9NP6 - chains A and B of the 3 polymer chains in the assembly; structure by electron microscopy, 3.40 A resolution.

Chain A:
Molecule: DNA 3'-5' helicase
Source organism: Mycolicibacterium smegmatis MC2 155
Notes: EC 5.6.2.4
UniProt: A0QTR9 (A0QTR9_MYCS2); residues 1-1045 here = UniProt positions 1-1045
Amino-acid sequence (1046 residues; each row starts with the number of its first residue; numbering starts at 0):
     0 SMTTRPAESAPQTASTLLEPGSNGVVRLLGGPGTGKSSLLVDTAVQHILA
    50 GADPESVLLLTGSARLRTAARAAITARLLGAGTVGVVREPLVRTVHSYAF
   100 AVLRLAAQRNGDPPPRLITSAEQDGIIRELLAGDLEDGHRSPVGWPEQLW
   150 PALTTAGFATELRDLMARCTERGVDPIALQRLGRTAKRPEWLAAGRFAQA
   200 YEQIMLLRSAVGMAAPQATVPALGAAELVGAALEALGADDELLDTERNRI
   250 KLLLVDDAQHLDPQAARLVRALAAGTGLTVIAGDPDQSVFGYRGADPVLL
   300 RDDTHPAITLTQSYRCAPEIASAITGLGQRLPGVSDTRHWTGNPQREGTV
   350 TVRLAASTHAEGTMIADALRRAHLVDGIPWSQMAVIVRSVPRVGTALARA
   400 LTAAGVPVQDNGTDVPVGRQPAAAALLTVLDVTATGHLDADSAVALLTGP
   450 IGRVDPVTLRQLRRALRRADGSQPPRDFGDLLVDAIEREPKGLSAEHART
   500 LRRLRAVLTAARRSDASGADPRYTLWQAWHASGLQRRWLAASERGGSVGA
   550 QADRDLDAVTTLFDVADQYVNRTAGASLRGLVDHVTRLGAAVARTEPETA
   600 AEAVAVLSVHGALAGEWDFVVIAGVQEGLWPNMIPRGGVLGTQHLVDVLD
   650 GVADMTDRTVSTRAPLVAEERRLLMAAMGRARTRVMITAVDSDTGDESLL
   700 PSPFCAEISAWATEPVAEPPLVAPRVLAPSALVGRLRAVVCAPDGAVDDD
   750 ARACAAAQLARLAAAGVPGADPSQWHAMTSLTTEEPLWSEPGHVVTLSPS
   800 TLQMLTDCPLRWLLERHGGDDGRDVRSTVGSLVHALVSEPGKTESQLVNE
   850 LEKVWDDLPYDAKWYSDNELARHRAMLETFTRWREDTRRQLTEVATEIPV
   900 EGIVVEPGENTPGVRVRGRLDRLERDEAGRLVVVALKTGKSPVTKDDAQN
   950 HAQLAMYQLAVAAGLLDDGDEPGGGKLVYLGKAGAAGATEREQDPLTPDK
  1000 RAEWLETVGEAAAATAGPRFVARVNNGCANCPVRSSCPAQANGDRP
Disordered / not traced: 0-15, 48-57, 78-89, 108-118, 138-142, 183-186, 204-221, 288-296, 332-336, 410-412, 570-576, 585-601, 649-664, 691-697, 713-716, 743-748, 906-910, 982-984, 1040-1045
Differences from the reference sequence: expression tag (0); conflict A934 (Asp in A0QTR9)
Bound ions: 4Fe-4S cluster Fe: C807, C1027, C1030, C1036
Ligand contacts:
  - AMP-PNP (ANP; phosphoaminophosphonic acid-adenylate ester): P31, G32, T33, G34, K35, S36, S37, Y313, L612, R679
  - 4Fe-4S cluster (SF4): C807, L809, R810, A1021, R1022, V1023, N1024, C1027, C1030, V1032, R1033, C1036, Q1039

Chain B:
Molecule: DNA 3'-5' helicase
Source organism: Mycolicibacterium smegmatis MC2 155
Notes: EC 5.6.2.4
UniProt: I7FZ56 (I7FZ56_MYCS2); residues 1-1095 here = UniProt positions 1-1095
Amino-acid sequence (1095 residues; each row starts with the number of its first residue):
     1 MTQVASPVVQARYSPVELSAALGLFPPTDEQAAVIAAPPGPLVVIAGAGA
    51 GKTETMAARVVWLVANGFATPSQVLGLTFTRKAAGQLLRRVRTRLARLAG
   101 AGLAPGSGASDESATVSTYHAFAGTLLREHGLLLPVEPDTRLLSETELWQ
   151 LAYDVVCAHPGHLDTEKTPAAVTAMVLRLSGALAEHLVDTDQLRDTHVEL
   201 ERLVHTLPAGPYQRDRGPSQWLLRMLATQTERTELVPLIDALHQRMRAEK
   251 VMDFGMQMAAAARLAARFPQVGEQLRQRFRVVLLDEYQDTGHAQRIALSS
   301 LFGGGADDGLALTAVGDPIQSIYGWRGASATNLPRFTTDFPYSDGTPAPT
   351 LELRTSWRNPPSTLHVANAVSEEARRRSVAVRALRPRPDAEPGTIRCALL
   401 NNVAAERDWVADHLARAYHGAIGRGEAAPTAAVLVRRNADAAPMAEALTA
   451 RGVPVEVVGVAGLLAVPEVADLVAMLRLIADPTAGSAVMRILTGPRWRFG
   501 ARDIAALWRRAVELDDRPKGELGTADIVAQAAPDADTACVADAICDPGDA
   551 ERYSPAGYERIVALGRELTMLRAHLGHPLPELVAEVRRVLGLDAEARAAR
   601 PVAAGWAGTENLDRFSDLVSDFAGHAGASVSALLAYLDAAVEVENGLAPA
   651 ELTVSHDRVQILTVHAAKGLEWQVVAVPHLSARVFPSTTQARTWLTDASD
   701 LPPLLRGDRATESEIGVPVLDTSDIYDRKILSDKISDHKKSLDQRRVDEE
   751 RRLLYVAITRAEDTLLLSGHHWGATESKPRGPSEFLCELKTILEEATAAG
   801 TPCGEIEHWAPDPAPGETNPLRDQVVEALWPPVASADDHVHRGAQLVAAA
   851 MAGEVSAEADQEGWAADVDALLAERERPPQQEDTELPGQLSVSTLVELSR
   901 DPKAALTRLRRRLPQRPDPHALLGTTFHEWVQRYFHAERLFDLDDLPGAV
   951 DSDSGRAVEESLAELQDAFVKSPWAARTPVEVEVPFDMVLGETVVRGRID
  1001 AVFAEPDGTTMVLAWKTGDPPETPEAKEHAAVQLAVYRLAWAAMRGCPPE
  1051 SVRAAFHYVRSGQTVIPETLPGAEELVKLLAAAPTETAEEADRIT
Disordered / not traced: 1-21, 103-111, 212-217, 388-394, 422-430, 459-461, 516-522, 625-626, 655-657, 710-715, 796-804, 810-819, 831-838, 852-862, 879-1095
Differences from the reference sequence: conflict A1014 (Asp in I7FZ56)
Ligand contacts: AMP-PNP (ANP; phosphoaminophosphonic acid-adenylate ester): F25, P26, P27, T28, Q31, G47, A48, G49, A50, G51, K52, T53, E54, Q320, W357, R358, G669, R760

How chain A and chain B interact:
Contacting residue pairs (159):
  Q147(A) with F268(B)
  P150(A) with P135(B), hydrophobic
  A151(A) with L132(B)
  G156(A) with E137(B)
  F157(A) with L132(B), hydrophobic
  H358(A) with D613(B), salt bridge
  R369(A) with L871(B)
  R370(A) with D867(B), salt bridge
  D454(A) with R572(B)
  P455(A) with I479(B); A480(B); P482(B)
  V456(A) with P482(B), hydrophobic; A541(B); R572(B)
  R459(A) with P482(B); T537(B); C539(B), hydrogen bond; D542(B), salt bridge
  Q460(A) with D546(B), hydrogen bond
  R462(A) with D534(B); D536(B), salt bridge
  R463(A) with D515(B), salt bridge; D536(B); A538(B); D542(B), salt bridge
  R466(A) with D534(B), salt bridge
  F477(A) with D534(B)
  S546(A) with H577(B)
  Q550(A) with H577(B)
  E626(A) with R92(B), salt bridge
  P634(A) with E129(B); R278(B)
  G637(A) with E129(B)
  V638(A) with L132(B), hydrophobic
  D690(A) with R89(B)
  L699(A) with R89(B); R92(B)
  P700(A) with R92(B)
  V721(A) with T653(B)
  A722(A) with A604(B); W606(B)
  P723(A) with W606(B)
  R724(A) with D867(B), salt bridge
  V725(A) with W606(B)
  L726(A) with D867(B); L871(B)
  P728(A) with L871(B), hydrophobic
  S729(A) with D593(B)
  A730(A) with R597(B); W606(B)
  L731(A) with W606(B), hydrophobic; D867(B); V868(B), hydrophobic; L871(B), hydrophobic
  G733(A) with A594(B); R597(B); A598(B)
  R734(A) with V602(B); G605(B); W606(B)
  L735(A) with W864(B), hydrophobic
  R736(A) with A598(B)
  A737(A) with R597(B); R600(B); V602(B)
  V738(A) with V602(B), hydrophobic
  V739(A) with G843(B)
  P742(A) with H839(B)
  A755(A) with L846(B); A850(B)
  Q757(A) with A865(B); V868(B)
  A759(A) with A850(B), hydrophobic; M851(B), hydrophobic
  R760(A) with V868(B); L872(B)
  A764(A) with L872(B), hydrophobic
  D770(A) with M851(B)
  P771(A) with V847(B), hydrophobic
  W774(A) with V840(B), hydrophobic
  H775(A) with P495(B); R496(B); G591(B)
  A776(A) with V840(B), hydrophobic; H841(B)
  M777(A) with H841(B); A844(B), hydrophobic
  T778(A) with P495(B), hydrogen bond (side chain-backbone); R498(B)
  S779(A) with R498(B); R560(B), hydrogen bond (backbone-side chain)
  L780(A) with R498(B); F499(B)
  T781(A) with R498(B), hydrogen bond (backbone-backbone); F499(B); G500(B), hydrogen bond (side chain-backbone); D503(B), hydrogen bond; S554(B); A556(B); G557(B); R560(B)
  T782(A) with R502(B); D503(B), hydrogen bond; S554(B)
  E784(A) with R502(B)
  P785(A) with R502(B), hydrogen bond (backbone-side chain)
  L786(A) with A501(B), hydrophobic; R502(B); A505(B), hydrophobic
  L809(A) with W830(B), hydrophobic
  L813(A) with M489(B), hydrophobic
  H816(A) with W508(B)
  G817(A) with M489(B); W508(B)
  G818(A) with G485(B)
  D820(A) with T483(B); G485(B); S486(B)
  T827(A) with I527(B); A531(B)
  S830(A) with I527(B)
  L831(A) with T524(B); I527(B); V528(B), hydrophobic
  A834(A) with G523(B); I527(B), hydrophobic
  L835(A) with T524(B)
  V853(A) with V528(B)
  D856(A) with V528(B)
  P858(A) with A531(B)
  D860(A) with Y153(B), hydrogen bond
  A861(A) with C157(B); P169(B), hydrophobic
  W863(A) with V156(B), hydrogen bond (side chain-backbone); H159(B); G161(B); L163(B), hydrophobic; P169(B)
  Y864(A) with K167(B); T168(B); P169(B)
  N867(A) with T165(B)
  R1018(A) with L829(B); W830(B)
  F1019(A) with A501(B), hydrophobic; L829(B); W830(B), hydrogen bond (backbone-backbone)
  V1020(A) with E827(B)
  A1021(A) with E827(B); A828(B), hydrogen bond (backbone-backbone)
  R1022(A) with E827(B), salt bridge
  V1023(A) with V825(B); V826(B), hydrogen bond (backbone-backbone)
  P1031(A) with S486(B)
  S1034(A) with R490(B), hydrogen bond (backbone-side chain)
  S1035(A) with M489(B), hydrogen bond (side chain-backbone); T493(B), hydrogen bond
  A1038(A) with A828(B), hydrophobic
Also at the interface, not in a pair above, chain A (117 interface residues in all): A155, L373, A395, R398, A402, P420, R467, P474, D476, V547, G636, L698, A727, C740, A741, R751, C753, A754, A756, L758, L761, L812, D819, K862, P1037
Also at the interface, not in a pair above, chain B (112 interface residues in all): L88, S113, L133, H162, V172, A484, I504, L514, A529, A535, C545, H574, G576, R587, E595, A607, T609, D617, A848, D869, A870, E874

Overview:
117 residues of chain A face 112 of chain B across their interface, with 17 hydrogen bonds and 10 salt
bridges. Polar pairs include H358(A)-D613(B), R370(A)-D867(B) and R459(A)-D542(B). Ligands of chain A: AMP-PNP
and 4Fe-4S cluster. Chain B binds AMP-PNP.
Here chain A is DNA 3'-5' helicase and chain B is DNA 3'-5' helicase, both from Mycolicibacterium smegmatis
MC2 155. Entry 9NP6 (Cryo-EM structure of AdnA(D934A)-AdnB(D1014A) in complex with AMPPNP and blunt end DNA)
was determined by electron microscopy.
